PDB entry 9FAT | electron microscopy, 3.60 A resolution | chains A and G of the 8 polymer chains in the assembly

[Chain A]
Molecule: Gamma-aminobutyric acid receptor subunit alpha-1
From: Homo sapiens
Reference sequence: P14867 (GBRA1_HUMAN); residues 10-422 here correspond to UniProt positions 37-449 (UniProt number = residue number + 27)
Amino-acid sequence (413 residues; row label = number of the first residue in the row):
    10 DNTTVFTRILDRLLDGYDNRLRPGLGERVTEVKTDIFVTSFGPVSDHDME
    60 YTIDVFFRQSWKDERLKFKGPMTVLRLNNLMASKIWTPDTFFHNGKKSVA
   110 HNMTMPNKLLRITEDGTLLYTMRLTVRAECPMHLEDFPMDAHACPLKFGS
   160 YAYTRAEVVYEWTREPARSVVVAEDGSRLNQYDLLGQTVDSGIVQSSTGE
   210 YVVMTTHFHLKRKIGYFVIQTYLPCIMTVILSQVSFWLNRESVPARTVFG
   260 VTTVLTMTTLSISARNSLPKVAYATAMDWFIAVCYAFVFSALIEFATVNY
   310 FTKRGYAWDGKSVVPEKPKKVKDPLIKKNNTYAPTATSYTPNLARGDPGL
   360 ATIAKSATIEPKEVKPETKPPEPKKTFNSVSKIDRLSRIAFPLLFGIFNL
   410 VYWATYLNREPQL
Disordered / not traced: 327-383
Disulfide bonds: Cys139-Cys153
Covalent attachments: glycan linked to Asn111
Small-molecule neighbours:
  - Pregnenolone sulfate (A8W): Pro253, Val257, Thr261
  - phosphatidylglycerol (PGW; (1R)-2-{[(S)-{[(2S)-2,3-dihydroxypropyl]oxy}(hydroxy)phosphoryl]oxy}-1-[(hexadecanoyloxy)methyl]ethyl (9Z)-octadec-9-enoate): Lys222, Ile223, Gly224, Val227, Ile228, Leu232, Ile235, Met236, Ile239, Phe404, Gly405, Asn408, Trp412
  - PIO ([(2R)-2-octanoyloxy-3-[oxidanyl-[(1R,2R,3S,4R,5R,6S)-2,3,6-tris(oxidanyl)-4,5-diphosphonooxy-cyclohexyl]oxy-phosphoryl]oxy-propyl] octanoate): Arg249, Thr306, Val307, Phe310, Lys312, Arg313, Lys326, Phe386, Asn387, Ser388, Ser390, Lys391, Ile392, Leu395
Swiss-Prot annotation at these positions:
  - binding site (4-aminobutanoate): Arg67, Thr130
  - binding site (3alpha-hydroxy-5alpha-pregnan-11,20-dione): Trp246
  - glycosylation (N-linked (GlcNAc...) asparagine): Asn11, Asn111

[Chain G]
Molecule: Megabody38
From: Lama glama
Notes: antibody fragment or engineered binder
Amino-acid sequence (539 residues; row label = number of the first residue in the row):
     1 QVQLQESGGGLVQTKTTTSVIDTTNDAQNLLTQAQTIVNTLKDYCPILIA
    51 KSSSSNGGTNNANTPSWQTAGGGKNSCATFGAEFSAASDMINNAQKIVQE
   101 TQQLSANQPKNITQPHNLNLNSPSSLTALAQKMLKNAQSQAEILKLANQV
   151 ESDFNKLSSGHLKDYIGKCDASAISSANMTMQNQKNNWGNGCAGVEETQS
   201 LLKTSAADFNNQTPQINQAQNLANTLIQELGNNPFRASGGGSGGGGSGKL
   251 SDTYEQLSRLLTNDNGTNSKTSAQAINQAVNNLNERAKTLAGGTTNSPAY
   301 QATLLALRSVLGLWNSMGYAVICGGYTKSPGENNQKDFHYTDENGNGTTI
   351 NCGGSTNSNGTHSYNGTNTLKADKNVSLSIEQYEKIHEAYQILSKALKQA
   401 GLAPLNSKGEKLEAHVTTSKYGSLRVSCAASGRTFTTYIMAWFRQAPGKE
   451 REFLAAMDQGRIQYYGDSVRGRFTISRDYAKNSVDLQLDGLRPEDTAVYY
   501 CAAGAGFWGLRTASSYHYWGQGTQVTVSSHHHHHHEPEA
Disordered / not traced: 14-421, 530-539
Disulfide bonds: Cys428-Cys501

[Chain A / chain G interface]
Contacting residue pairs - 33 pairs, chain A then chain G:
  His142(A) - Thr437(G)  hydrogen bond
  His142(A) - Tyr438(G)
  His142(A) - Ala505(G)
  Ala150(A) - Phe507(G)  hydrophobic
  His151(A) - Phe507(G)
  Ala152(A) - Gly506(G)
  Lys156(A) - Ile462(G)
  Leu194(A) - Phe507(G)  hydrophobic
  Leu194(A) - Trp508(G)
  Asp199(A) - Arg511(G)  salt bridge
  Ser200(A) - Tyr464(G)
  Gly201(A) - Gln463(G)
  Ile202(A) - Ile462(G)
  Ile202(A) - Gln463(G)  hydrogen bond (backbone-backbone)
  Val203(A) - Gly460(G)
  Val203(A) - Arg461(G)
  Val203(A) - Ile462(G)  hydrophobic
  Gln204(A) - Arg461(G)
  Ser205(A) - Arg461(G)
  Val212(A) - Ile462(G)  hydrophobic
  Thr214(A) - Tyr464(G)
  His216(A) - Tyr464(G)
  His216(A) - Leu510(G)
  His218(A) - Gly506(G)
  His218(A) - Phe507(G)
  His218(A) - Trp508(G)  hydrogen bond (side chain-backbone)
  Leu219(A) - Phe507(G)
  Arg418(A) - His517(G)  hydrogen bond (backbone-side chain)
  Pro420(A) - Phe507(G)
  Pro420(A) - Ser514(G)
  Pro420(A) - His517(G)
  Gln421(A) - Trp508(G)
  Leu422(A) - Ser514(G)
Also at the interface, not in a pair above, chain A (27 interface residues in all): Pro140, Glu144, Gly195, Thr197, Glu419
Also at the interface, not in a pair above, chain G (20 interface residues in all): Arg433, Asp458, Gln459, Gly509, Ser515

[In short]
27 residues of chain A and 20 residues of chain G are in contact, with 4 hydrogen bonds and 1 salt bridge.
Polar contacts include Asp199(A)-Arg511(G), His142(A)-Thr437(G) and His218(A)-Trp508(G). Bound to chain A:
compound PIO, phosphatidylglycerol and Pregnenolone sulfate.
Here chain A is Gamma-aminobutyric acid receptor subunit alpha-1 (Homo sapiens) and chain G is Megabody38
(Lama glama). Entry 9FAT (CryoEM structure of human full-length alpha1beta3gamma2 GABA(A)R in complex with
GARLH4, the TMD of Neuroligin2, Megabody38 ...) was determined by electron microscopy.
